PDB entry 4IQ7 | X-ray diffraction, 1.90 A resolution | chain A

[Chain A]
Name: Cytochrome P450 121
Organism: Mycobacterium tuberculosis
Notes: EC 1.14.-.-
UniProt: P0A514 (CP121_MYCTU); residue numbers follow UniProt; this construct covers 2-396
Sequence (395 residues; numbered 2 to 396; the number before each row is that of its first residue):
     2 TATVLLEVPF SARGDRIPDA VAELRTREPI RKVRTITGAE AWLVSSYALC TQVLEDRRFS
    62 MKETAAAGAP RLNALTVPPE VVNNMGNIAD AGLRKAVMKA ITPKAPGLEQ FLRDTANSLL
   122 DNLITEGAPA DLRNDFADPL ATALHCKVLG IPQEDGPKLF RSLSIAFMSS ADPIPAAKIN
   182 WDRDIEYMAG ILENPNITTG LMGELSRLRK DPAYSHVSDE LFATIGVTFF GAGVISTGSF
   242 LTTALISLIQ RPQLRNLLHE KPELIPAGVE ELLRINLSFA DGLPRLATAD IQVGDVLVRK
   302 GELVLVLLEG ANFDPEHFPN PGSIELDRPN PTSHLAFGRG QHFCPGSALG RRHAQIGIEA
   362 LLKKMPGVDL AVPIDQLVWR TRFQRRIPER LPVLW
Not modelled in the structure: 2
Bound ions: heme Fe near C345 (its only coordinating residue here)
Ligand contacts:
  - 1G9 ((3S,6S)-3-(4-hydroxybenzyl)-6-methylpiperazine-2,5-dione): M62, T77, V78, V82, V83, N85, A167, F168, W182, T229, A233, F280, Q385, R386
  - heme (HEM): M62, M86, I102, H146, F230, A233, G234, S237, T238, F241, L274, F280, L284, R286, L309, L336, A337, F338, G339, Q342, H343, C345, P346, G347, L350, G351
From the paper describing this entry:
  - binding site for 1G9: N85, F168, W182, Q385

[Summary]
Chain A binds heme and compound 1G9. From the paper: a binding site for 1G9 at N85, F168 and W182 among
others.
Chain A is Cytochrome P450 121 (Mycobacterium tuberculosis); the structure, Substrate and reaction specificity
of Mycobacterium tuberculosis cytochrome P450 CYP121, was determined by X-ray diffraction together with 4IPS,
4IPW and 4IQ9 from the same study.
